PDB entry 8KI7 | electron microscopy, 3.70 A resolution | chains A and B of the 4 polymer chains in the assembly

Chain A:
Name: RNA-directed RNA polymerase L
Organism: Tomato spotted wilt virus (strain Bulgarian L3)
Notes: EC 2.7.7.48; fragment: endoH domain
UniProt: A0A7G8JUQ9 (A0A7G8JUQ9_TSWV); numbering as in UniProt (aligned over 1-2090)
Chain sequence (2090 residues; row label = number of the first residue in the row):
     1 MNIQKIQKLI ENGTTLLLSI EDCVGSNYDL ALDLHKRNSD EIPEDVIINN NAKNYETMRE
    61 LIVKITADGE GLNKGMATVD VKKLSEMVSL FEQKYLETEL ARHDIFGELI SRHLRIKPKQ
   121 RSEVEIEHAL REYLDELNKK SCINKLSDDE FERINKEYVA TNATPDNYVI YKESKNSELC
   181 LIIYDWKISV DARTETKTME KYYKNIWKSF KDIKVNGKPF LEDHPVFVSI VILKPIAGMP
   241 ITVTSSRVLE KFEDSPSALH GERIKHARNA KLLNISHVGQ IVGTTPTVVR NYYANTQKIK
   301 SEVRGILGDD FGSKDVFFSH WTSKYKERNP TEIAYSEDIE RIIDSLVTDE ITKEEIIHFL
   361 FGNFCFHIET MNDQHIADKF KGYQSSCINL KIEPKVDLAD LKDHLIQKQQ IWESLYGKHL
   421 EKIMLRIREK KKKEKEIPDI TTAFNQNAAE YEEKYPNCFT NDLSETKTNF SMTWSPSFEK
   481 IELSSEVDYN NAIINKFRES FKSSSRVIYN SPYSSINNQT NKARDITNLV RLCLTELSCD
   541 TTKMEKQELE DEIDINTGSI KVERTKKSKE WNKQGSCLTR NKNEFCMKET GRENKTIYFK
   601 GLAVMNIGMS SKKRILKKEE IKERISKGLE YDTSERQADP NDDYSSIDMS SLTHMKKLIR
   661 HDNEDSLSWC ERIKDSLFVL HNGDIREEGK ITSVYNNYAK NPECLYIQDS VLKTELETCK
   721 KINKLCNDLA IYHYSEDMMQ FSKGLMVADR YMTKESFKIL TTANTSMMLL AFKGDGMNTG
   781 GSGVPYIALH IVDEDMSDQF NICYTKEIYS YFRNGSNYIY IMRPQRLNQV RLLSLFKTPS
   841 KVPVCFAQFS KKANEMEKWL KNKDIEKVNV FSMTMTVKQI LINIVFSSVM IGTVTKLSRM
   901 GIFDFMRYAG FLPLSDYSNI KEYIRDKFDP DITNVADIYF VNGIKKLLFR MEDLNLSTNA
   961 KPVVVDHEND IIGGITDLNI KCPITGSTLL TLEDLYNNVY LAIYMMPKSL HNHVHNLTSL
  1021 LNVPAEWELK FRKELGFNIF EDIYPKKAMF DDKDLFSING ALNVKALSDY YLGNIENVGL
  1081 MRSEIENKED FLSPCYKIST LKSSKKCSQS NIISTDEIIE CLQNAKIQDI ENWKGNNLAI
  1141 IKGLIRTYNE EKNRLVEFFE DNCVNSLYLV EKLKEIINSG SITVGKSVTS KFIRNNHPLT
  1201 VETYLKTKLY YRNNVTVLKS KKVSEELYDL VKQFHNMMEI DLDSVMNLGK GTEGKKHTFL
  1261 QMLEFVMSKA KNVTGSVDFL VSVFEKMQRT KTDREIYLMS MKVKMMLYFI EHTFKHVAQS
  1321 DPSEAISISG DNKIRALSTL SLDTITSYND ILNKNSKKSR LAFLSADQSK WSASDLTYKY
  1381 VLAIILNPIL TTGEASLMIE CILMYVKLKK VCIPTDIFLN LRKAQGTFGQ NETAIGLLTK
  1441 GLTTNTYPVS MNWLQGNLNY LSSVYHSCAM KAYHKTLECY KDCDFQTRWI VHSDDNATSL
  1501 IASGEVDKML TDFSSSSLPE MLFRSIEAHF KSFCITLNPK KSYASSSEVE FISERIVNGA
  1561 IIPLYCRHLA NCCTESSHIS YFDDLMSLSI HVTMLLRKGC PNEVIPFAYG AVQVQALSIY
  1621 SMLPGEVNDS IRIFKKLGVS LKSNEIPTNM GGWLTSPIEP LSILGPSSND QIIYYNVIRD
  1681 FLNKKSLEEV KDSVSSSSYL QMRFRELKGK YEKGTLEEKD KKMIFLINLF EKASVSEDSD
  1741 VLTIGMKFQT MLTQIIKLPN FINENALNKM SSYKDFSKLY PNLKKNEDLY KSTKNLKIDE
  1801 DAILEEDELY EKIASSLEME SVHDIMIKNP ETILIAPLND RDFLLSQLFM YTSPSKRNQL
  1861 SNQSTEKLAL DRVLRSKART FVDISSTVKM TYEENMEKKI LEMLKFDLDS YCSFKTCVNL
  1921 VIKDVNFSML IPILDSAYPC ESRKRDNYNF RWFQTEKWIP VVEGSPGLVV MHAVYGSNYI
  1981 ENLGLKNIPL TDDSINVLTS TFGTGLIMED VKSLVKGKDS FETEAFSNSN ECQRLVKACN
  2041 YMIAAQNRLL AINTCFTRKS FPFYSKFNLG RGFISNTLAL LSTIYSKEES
Unresolved in the structure: 482-489, 515-519, 629-653, 955-969, 1787-1812, 1881-1888
Sequence notes: conflict Tyr28 (His in A0A7G8JUQ9), Gly1984 (Cys in A0A7G8JUQ9)
What the authors report for this chain:
  - binding site for the 10-nt RNA strand: Lys1291
  - contacts within the chain: Lys1008-Arg1289, Arg1294-Gln1455

Chain B:
Molecule: 9-nt RNA strand
Sequence (9 nucleotides; row label = number of the first residue in the row):
     4 GCAAUCAGG

How chain A and chain B interact:
Pairs across the interface - 6 pairs, chain A then chain B:
  Gly608(A) with G4(B), phosphate contact
  Lys773(A) with G4(B), hydrogen bond to the base
  Asp775(A) with G4(B), hydrogen bond to the sugar
  Thr1183(A) with A7(B), phosphate contact
  Lys1191(A) with C5(B), phosphate contact
  Asn1195(A) with C5(B), hydrogen bond to the sugar
Interface residues without a listed pair, chain A (11 interface residues in all): Met609, Arg614, Lys754, Gly774, Val1188
Interface residues without a listed pair, chain B (4 interface residues in all): A6

In short:
11 residues of chain A and 4 residues of chain B are in contact; the contacts include 3 hydrogen bonds. Polar
contacts include Lys773(A)-G4(B), Asp775(A)-G4(B) and Asn1195(A)-C5(B). The paper reports a binding site for
the 10-nt RNA strand at Lys1291(A); contacts within the chain involving Lys1008(A), Arg1289(A) and Arg1294(A)
among others.
Here chain A is RNA-directed RNA polymerase L (Tomato spotted wilt virus (strain Bulgarian L3)) and chain B is
a 9-nt RNA strand. Entry 8KI7 (Structure of Tomato spotted wilt virus L protein contained endoH domain binding
to 3'5'vRNA) was determined by electron microscopy together with 9J8V, 8KI9, 8KI6, 8KI8 and 8KIA from the same
study.
